Entry 8OSJ (electron microscopy, 6.20 A resolution (low resolution: residue-level contacts below are approximate; hydrogen-bond / salt-bridge calls are withheld)); this record covers chains E and I of the 12 polymer chains in the assembly.

Chain E:
Molecule: Histone H3.1
Organism: Homo sapiens
Reference sequence: P68431 (H31_HUMAN); residues 0-135 here correspond to UniProt positions 1-136 (UniProt number = residue number + 1)
Sequence (139 residues; row label = number of the first residue in the row; numbers below 1 keep their minus sign (Gly-3 is residue -3)):
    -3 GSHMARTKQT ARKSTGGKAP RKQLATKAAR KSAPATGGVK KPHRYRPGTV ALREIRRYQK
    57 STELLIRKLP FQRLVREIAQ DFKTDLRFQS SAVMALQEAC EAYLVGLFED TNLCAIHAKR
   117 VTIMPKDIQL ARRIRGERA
Disordered / not traced: -3 to 44, 134-135
Sequence notes: expression tag (-3 to -1)
Swiss-Prot annotation at these positions:
  - modified residue: Arg2 (Asymmetric dimethylarginine), Thr3 (Phosphothreonine), Lys4 (Allysine), Gln5 (5-glutamyl dopamine), Thr6 (Phosphothreonine), Arg8 (Citrulline), Lys9 (N6,N6,N6-trimethyllysine), Ser10 (ADP-ribosylserine), Thr11 (Phosphothreonine), Lys14 (N6-(2-hydroxyisobutyryl)lysine), Arg17 (Asymmetric dimethylarginine), Lys18 (N6-(2-hydroxyisobutyryl)lysine), Lys23 (N6-(2-hydroxyisobutyryl)lysine), Arg26 (Citrulline), Lys27 (N6,N6,N6-trimethyllysine), Ser28 (ADP-ribosylserine), Lys36 (N6,N6,N6-trimethyllysine), Lys37 (N6-methyllysine), Tyr41 (Phosphotyrosine), Lys56 (N6,N6,N6-trimethyllysine) and 8 more in UniProt
  - lipidation: Lys18 (N6-decanoyllysine)

Chain I:
Molecule: 153-nt DNA strand
Sequence (153 nucleotides; numbered -2 to 150; the number before each row is that of its first residue; numbers below 1 keep their minus sign (DA-2 is residue -2)):
    -2 ATCCTGGAGG GTCACGTGCT GCAGGCCGCT CAATTGGTCG TAGACAGCTC TAGCACCGCT
    58 TAAACGCACG TACGCGCTGT CCCCCGCGTT TTAACCGCCA AGGGGATTAC TCCCTAGTCT
   118 CCAGGCACGT GTCAGATATA TACATCCTGT GAT
Disordered / not traced: -2 to 5, 134-150

Interface between chain E and chain I:
Residue-residue contacts (8):
  Thr45(E) - DG83(I)
  Val46(E) - DG83(I)
  Arg63(E) - DA91(I)
  Arg63(E) - DC92(I)
  Lys64(E) - DC92(I)
  Leu65(E) - DA91(I)
  Leu65(E) - DC92(I)
  Arg69(E) - DA91(I)
Other interface residues (no listed pair), chain E (9 interface residues in all): Ala47, Pro66, Arg83
Other interface residues (no listed pair), chain I (5 interface residues in all): DC84, DG101

Overview:
9 residues of chain E face 5 of chain I across their interface.
Here chain E is Histone H3.1 (Homo sapiens) and chain I is a 153-nt DNA strand. Entry 8OSJ (Cryo-EM structure
of CLOCK-BMAL1 bound to a nucleosomal E-box at position SHL-6.2 (DNA conformation 1)) was determined by
electron microscopy together with 8OSK, 8OSL, 8OTS and 8OTT from the same study.
